Entry 5N9G (X-ray diffraction, 2.70 A resolution); this record covers chains A and B of the 5 polymer chains in the assembly.

Chain A:
Molecule: Transcription factor IIIB 50 kDa subunit
Source organism: Homo sapiens
Reference sequence: Q9HAW0 (BRF2_HUMAN); numbering as in UniProt (aligned over 62-419)
Chain sequence (377 residues; row label = number of the first residue in the row):
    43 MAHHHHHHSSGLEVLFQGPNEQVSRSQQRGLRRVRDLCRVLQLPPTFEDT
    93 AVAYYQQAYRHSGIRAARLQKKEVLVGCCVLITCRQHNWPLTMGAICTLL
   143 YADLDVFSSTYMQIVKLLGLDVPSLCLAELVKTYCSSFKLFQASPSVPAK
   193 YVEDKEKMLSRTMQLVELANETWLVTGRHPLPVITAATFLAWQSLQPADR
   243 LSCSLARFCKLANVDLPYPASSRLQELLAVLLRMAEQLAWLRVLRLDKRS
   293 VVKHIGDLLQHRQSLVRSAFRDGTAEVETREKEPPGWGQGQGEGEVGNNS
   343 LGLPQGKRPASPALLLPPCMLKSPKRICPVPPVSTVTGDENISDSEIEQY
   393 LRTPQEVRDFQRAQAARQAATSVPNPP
Unresolved in the structure: 43-64, 319-353, 407-419
Sequence notes: initiating methionine (43); expression tag (44-61)
Swiss-Prot annotation at these positions:
  - region: Ala-108 to Lys-114 (Interaction with target DNA), Leu-357 to Leu-363 (Required for the formation of a ternary complex with DNA and TBP)
  - modified residue: Ser-353 (Phosphoserine), Cys-361 (Cysteine sulfenic acid (-SOH))
  - mutagenesis: Arg-110 (R110A: Decreases affinity for DNA), Cys-361 (C361A: Abolishes response to oxidative stress. Abolishes the decrease in the formation of a ternary complex with DNA and TBP in response to oxidative stress ...)
From the paper describing this entry:
  - binding site for DNA/RNA: Ala-108, Arg-110, Lys-113
  - conformationally variable residues: Tyr-260

Chain B:
Molecule: TATA-box-binding protein
Source organism: Homo sapiens
Reference sequence: P20226 (TBP_HUMAN); residue numbers follow UniProt; this construct covers 159-339
Chain sequence (200 residues; each row starts with the number of its first residue):
   140 MAHHHHHHSSGLEVLFQGPSGIVPQLQNIVSTVNLGCKLDLKTIALRARN
   190 AEYNPKRFAAVIMRIREPRTTALIFSSGKMVCTGAKSEEQSRLAARKYAR
   240 VVQKLGFPAKFLDFKIQNMVGSCDVKFPIRLEGLVLTHQQFSSYEPELFP
   290 GLIYRMIKPRIVLLIFVSGKVVLTGAKVRAEIYEAFENIYPILKGFRKTT
Unresolved in the structure: 140-156, 335-339
Sequence notes: initiating methionine (140); expression tag (141-158)
Swiss-Prot annotation at these positions:
  - binding site (DNA): Asn-167, Arg-203, Lys-218, Asn-257, Arg-294

How chain A and chain B interact:
Contacting residue pairs - 87 pairs, chain A then chain B:
  Arg-127(A) / Glu-284(B)  salt bridge
  Arg-127(A) / Glu-286(B)  salt bridge
  Thr-134(A) / Glu-286(B)
  Met-135(A) / Glu-284(B)
  Met-135(A) / Glu-286(B)  hydrogen bond (backbone-side chain)
  Met-135(A) / Leu-287(B)  hydrophobic
  Leu-146(A) / Glu-286(B)
  Leu-146(A) / Leu-287(B)  hydrophobic
  Ser-150(A) / Leu-287(B)
  Tyr-153(A) / Glu-284(B)  hydrogen bond
  Met-154(A) / Leu-287(B)  hydrophobic
  Met-154(A) / Ile-292(B)  hydrophobic
  Lys-158(A) / Arg-294(B)
  Asp-163(A) / Gln-278(B)
  Asp-163(A) / Gln-279(B)
  Ser-166(A) / Val-274(B)
  Leu-167(A) / Glu-286(B)
  Asn-212(A) / Arg-269(B)  hydrogen bond (backbone-side chain)
  Asn-212(A) / Glu-271(B)
  Glu-213(A) / Arg-269(B)  hydrogen bond (backbone-side chain)
  Trp-215(A) / Pro-267(B)  hydrophobic
  Trp-215(A) / Ile-268(B)
  Trp-215(A) / Arg-269(B)
  Trp-215(A) / Val-306(B)  hydrophobic
  Val-217(A) / Glu-271(B)
  Thr-218(A) / Ile-268(B)
  Thr-218(A) / Leu-270(B)
  Thr-218(A) / Glu-271(B)  hydrogen bond
  Thr-218(A) / Tyr-283(B)
  Thr-218(A) / Val-306(B)
  Gly-219(A) / Tyr-283(B)  hydrogen bond (backbone-side chain)
  Gly-219(A) / Pro-289(B)
  Arg-220(A) / Pro-285(B)
  His-221(A) / Pro-285(B)  hydrogen bond (side chain-backbone)
  His-221(A) / Glu-286(B)  hydrogen bond (side chain-backbone)
  Leu-358(A) / Pro-267(B)
  Pro-359(A) / Pro-267(B)
  Pro-359(A) / Val-306(B)  hydrophobic
  Cys-361(A) / Val-306(B)  hydrophobic
  Cys-361(A) / Ser-307(B)
  Met-362(A) / Ser-307(B)
  Cys-370(A) / Lys-309(B)
  Val-372(A) / Gln-164(B)
  Pro-373(A) / Gln-164(B)
  Pro-373(A) / Gln-166(B)
  Pro-373(A) / Lys-225(B)
  Ser-376(A) / Gln-229(B)  hydrogen bond
  Val-378(A) / Glu-228(B)
  Gly-380(A) / Glu-228(B)
  Gly-380(A) / Arg-231(B)  hydrogen bond (backbone-side chain)
  Gly-380(A) / Leu-232(B)
  Gly-380(A) / Arg-235(B)  hydrogen bond (backbone-side chain)
  Asp-381(A) / Arg-231(B)  salt bridge
  Asp-381(A) / Arg-235(B)
  Glu-382(A) / Leu-232(B)
  Glu-382(A) / Arg-235(B)  hydrogen bond (backbone-side chain)
  Ile-384(A) / Arg-235(B)
  Ile-384(A) / Lys-236(B)
  Ile-384(A) / Arg-239(B)  hydrogen bond (backbone-side chain)
  Ser-385(A) / Arg-239(B)
  Asp-386(A) / Arg-239(B)  salt bridge
  Asp-386(A) / Lys-243(B)  salt bridge
  Glu-388(A) / Lys-236(B)  salt bridge
  Ile-389(A) / Lys-236(B)
  Ile-389(A) / Arg-239(B)
  Ile-389(A) / Val-240(B)  hydrophobic
  Ile-389(A) / Lys-243(B)
  Glu-390(A) / Lys-243(B)
  Gln-391(A) / Arg-205(B)  hydrogen bond
  Tyr-392(A) / Ala-187(B)
  Tyr-392(A) / Arg-188(B)  hydrogen bond (backbone-backbone)
  Tyr-392(A) / Asn-189(B)
  Tyr-392(A) / Arg-203(B)
  Tyr-392(A) / Ile-204(B)
  Tyr-392(A) / Arg-205(B)  hydrogen bond (side chain-backbone)
  Leu-393(A) / Arg-186(B)
  Leu-393(A) / Arg-188(B)
  Leu-393(A) / Lys-243(B)
  Arg-394(A) / Ala-184(B)  hydrogen bond (side chain-backbone)
  Arg-394(A) / Leu-185(B)  hydrogen bond (side chain-backbone)
  Arg-394(A) / Arg-186(B)  hydrogen bond (backbone-backbone)
  Arg-394(A) / Ala-187(B)
  Arg-394(A) / Arg-188(B)
  Glu-398(A) / Arg-188(B)  salt bridge
  Val-399(A) / Leu-185(B)  hydrophobic
  Phe-402(A) / Leu-185(B)  hydrophobic
  Gln-403(A) / Leu-185(B)
Also at the interface, not in a pair above, chain A (49 interface residues in all): Val-164, Pro-222, Ile-369, Thr-379
Also at the interface, not in a pair above, chain B (45 interface residues in all): Leu-165, Glu-206, Leu-244, Lys-265, Phe-266

Overview:
49 residues of chain A and 45 residues of chain B are in contact; the contacts include 19 hydrogen bonds and 7
salt bridges. Polar contacts include Arg-127(A)/Glu-284(B), Arg-127(A)/Glu-286(B) and Asp-381(A)/Arg-231(B).
From the paper: a binding site for DNA/RNA at Ala-108(A), Arg-110(A) and Lys-113(A); conformational
variability at Tyr-260(A).
Here chain A is Transcription factor IIIB 50 kDa subunit and chain B is TATA-box-binding protein, both from
Homo sapiens. Entry 5N9G (TFIIIB -TBP/Brf2/DNA and SANT domain of Bdp1-) was determined by X-ray diffraction.
